Entry 1XG3 (X-ray diffraction, 1.90 A resolution); this record covers chains B and C of the 4 polymer chains in the assembly.

== Chain B (and C) ==
Protein: Probable methylisocitrate lyase
Organism: Escherichia coli
Notes: EC 4.1.3.30; chain C of this document is another copy of the same molecule, construct and numbering; everything in this record applies to it too
Reference sequence: P77541 (PRPB_ECOLI); residues 2-296 here correspond to UniProt positions 1-295 (UniProt number = residue number - 1)
Amino-acid sequence (295 residues; each row starts with the number of its first residue):
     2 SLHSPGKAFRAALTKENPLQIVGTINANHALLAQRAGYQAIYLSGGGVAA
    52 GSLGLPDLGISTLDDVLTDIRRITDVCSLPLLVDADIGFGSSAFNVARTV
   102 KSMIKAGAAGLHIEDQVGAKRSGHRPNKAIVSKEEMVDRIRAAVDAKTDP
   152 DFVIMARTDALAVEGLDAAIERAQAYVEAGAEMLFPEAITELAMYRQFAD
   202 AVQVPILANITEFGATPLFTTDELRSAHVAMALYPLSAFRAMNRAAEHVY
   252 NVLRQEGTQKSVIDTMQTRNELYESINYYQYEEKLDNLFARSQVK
Not modelled in the structure: 2, 289-296 (chain C: 2, 290-296)
Differences from the reference sequence: engineered mutation S123 (Cys122 in P77541)
Ion coordination: Mg2+: D85 (together with pyruvic acid)
Small-molecule neighbours:
  - pyruvic acid (PYR): Y43, S45, G46, G47, D58, D85, H113, R158, F186, N210, L234, P236
  - succinic acid (SIN): D58, S123, G124, H125, R158, E188, N210, T212, E213, L237, R241
What the authors report for this chain:
  - conformationally variable residues (loop rearrangement): Q117 to V132
  - binding site for pyruvic acid: Y43, S45, G46, G47, R158, F186, L234, P236
  - catalytic residues: R158
  - specificity-determining residues: F186, L234, P236
  - binding site for succinic acid: G124, R158, E188, N210, T212, R241, R270
  - catalytic residues: D58, E115, E188 (proposed by the authors, not directly observed)
  - specificity-determining residues: T212, R241, R270 (by similarity / conservation)

== Chain B / chain C interface ==
Contacting residue pairs (18):
  L3(B) - L3(C)
  L3(B) - H4(C)
  L3(B) - D150(C)
  L3(B) - P151(C)
  H4(B) - L3(C)
  R72(B) - R72(C)
  T75(B) - K106(C)  hydrogen bond
  D76(B) - K106(C)  salt bridge
  F95(B) - Y282(C)
  F95(B) - L286(C)  hydrophobic
  K106(B) - T75(C)  hydrogen bond
  K106(B) - D76(C)  salt bridge
  K106(B) - K106(C)
  K106(B) - A107(C)  hydrogen bond (side chain-backbone)
  A107(B) - K106(C)  hydrogen bond (backbone-side chain)
  D150(B) - L3(C)
  Y282(B) - F95(C)
  L286(B) - F95(C)  hydrophobic
Other interface residues (no listed pair), chain B (17 interface residues in all): S5, S93, G108, T149, P151, K285
Other interface residues (no listed pair), chain C (15 interface residues in all): S5, G108, K285

== Overview ==
Chain B and chain C form an interface of 17 and 15 residues respectively; the contacts include 4 hydrogen
bonds and 2 salt bridges. Polar contacts include D76(B)-K106(C), T75(B)-K106(C) and K106(B)-A107(C). From the
paper: catalytic residues R158(B), D58(B) and E115(B) among others; a binding site for pyruvic acid at Y43(B),
S45(B) and G46(B) among others.
Both chains are Probable methylisocitrate lyase (Escherichia coli). Entry 1XG3 (Crystal structure of the C123S
2-methylisocitrate lyase mutant from Escherichia coli in complex with the reaction ...) was determined by
X-ray diffraction together with 1XG4 and 1OQF from the same study.
